PDB entry 4GB3 | X-ray diffraction, 2.74 A resolution | chains 3 and 4 of the 4 polymer chains in the assembly

# Chain 3
Protein: coat protein 3
Organism: Human coxsackievirus B3
UniProtKB: F8VA14 (F8VA14_9ENTO); residues 1-238 here correspond to UniProt positions 333-570 (UniProt number = residue number + 332)
Amino-acid sequence (238 residues; numbered 1 to 238; the number before each row is that of its first residue):
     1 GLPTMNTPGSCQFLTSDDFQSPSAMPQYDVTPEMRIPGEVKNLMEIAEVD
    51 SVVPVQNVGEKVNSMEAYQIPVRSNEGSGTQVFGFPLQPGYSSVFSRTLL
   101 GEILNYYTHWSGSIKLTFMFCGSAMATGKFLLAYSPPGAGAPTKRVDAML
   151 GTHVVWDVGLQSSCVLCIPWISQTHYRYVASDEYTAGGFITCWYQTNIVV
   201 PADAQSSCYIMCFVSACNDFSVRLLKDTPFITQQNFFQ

# Chain 4
Protein: coat protein 4
Organism: Human coxsackievirus B3
UniProtKB: F8VA14 (F8VA14_9ENTO); residues 2-69 here = UniProt positions 2-69
Amino-acid sequence (68 residues; numbered 2 to 69; the number before each row is that of its first residue):
     2 GAQVSTQKTGAHETGLNASGNSIIHYTNINYYKDAASNSANRQDFTQDPG
    52 KFTEPVKDIMIKSLPALN
Not modelled in the structure: 12-24
Covalently attached groups: myristic acid (MYR) linked to Gly-2

# Chain 3 / chain 4 interface
Pairs across the interface - 37 pairs, chain 3 then chain 4:
  Asp-17(3) / Arg-43(4)
  Asp-18(3) / Ser-40(4)
  Asp-18(3) / Ala-41(4)  hydrogen bond (side chain-backbone)
  Asp-18(3) / Arg-43(4)  salt bridge
  Gln-20(3) / Ile-30(4)  hydrogen bond (side chain-backbone)
  Gln-20(3) / Asn-31(4)
  Gln-20(3) / Tyr-32(4)  hydrogen bond (side chain-backbone)
  Gln-20(3) / Tyr-33(4)
  Gln-20(3) / Ser-38(4)
  Ser-21(3) / Tyr-33(4)
  Ser-21(3) / Ser-38(4)  hydrogen bond (backbone-side chain)
  Pro-22(3) / Tyr-33(4)
  Pro-22(3) / Ser-38(4)
  Ser-23(3) / Asp-35(4)
  Ser-23(3) / Ser-38(4)  hydrogen bond (backbone-side chain)
  Pro-26(3) / Asp-35(4)
  Gln-27(3) / Lys-34(4)
  Gln-27(3) / Asp-35(4)  hydrogen bond (backbone-side chain)
  Tyr-28(3) / Asp-35(4)
  Gly-38(3) / Lys-52(4)
  Gly-38(3) / Phe-53(4)
  Glu-39(3) / Lys-52(4)  hydrogen bond (backbone-side chain)
  Glu-39(3) / Phe-53(4)
  Val-40(3) / Phe-53(4)  hydrophobic
  Lys-41(3) / Asp-45(4)  salt bridge
  Lys-41(3) / Thr-47(4)
  Glu-45(3) / Gln-48(4)
  Glu-45(3) / Asp-49(4)  hydrogen bond (side chain-backbone)
  Glu-45(3) / Phe-53(4)
  Glu-48(3) / Pro-50(4)
  Glu-48(3) / Thr-54(4)
  Val-49(3) / Phe-53(4)  hydrophobic
  Val-49(3) / Thr-54(4)
  Leu-160(3) / Leu-68(4)
  Gln-161(3) / Pro-66(4)
  Gln-161(3) / Ala-67(4)  hydrogen bond (side chain-backbone)
  Gln-161(3) / Leu-68(4)  hydrogen bond (side chain-backbone)
Other interface residues (no listed pair), chain 3 (23 interface residues in all): Ser-16, Phe-19, Met-25, Asn-42, Met-44
Other interface residues (no listed pair), chain 4 (23 interface residues in all): Asn-29, Asn-39

# Summary
The chain 3/chain 4 interface involves 23 residues from each chain; the contacts include 10 hydrogen bonds and
2 salt bridges. Polar contacts include Asp-18(3)/Arg-43(4), Lys-41(3)/Asp-45(4) and Asp-18(3)/Ala-41(4).
Covalently linked myristic acid: at Gly-2(4).
Chain 3 is coat protein 3 and chain 4 is coat protein 4, both from Human coxsackievirus B3; the structure,
Human coxsackievirus B3 strain RD coat protein, was determined by X-ray diffraction together with 3J24 from
the same study.
